6CEB - chains A and B of the 8 polymer chains in the assembly; structure by electron microscopy, 4.70 A resolution (low resolution: residue-level contacts below are approximate; hydrogen-bond / salt-bridge calls are withheld).

== Chain A (and B) ==
Protein: Insulin receptor
Organism: Homo sapiens
Notes: EC 2.7.10.1; fragment: Ectodomain residues 28-944; chain B of this document is another copy of the same molecule, construct and numbering; everything in this record applies to it too
UniProt: P06213 (INSR_HUMAN), isoform P06213-2; residues 1-917 here correspond to UniProt positions 28-944 (UniProt number = residue number + 27)
Chain sequence (917 residues; each row starts with the number of its first residue):
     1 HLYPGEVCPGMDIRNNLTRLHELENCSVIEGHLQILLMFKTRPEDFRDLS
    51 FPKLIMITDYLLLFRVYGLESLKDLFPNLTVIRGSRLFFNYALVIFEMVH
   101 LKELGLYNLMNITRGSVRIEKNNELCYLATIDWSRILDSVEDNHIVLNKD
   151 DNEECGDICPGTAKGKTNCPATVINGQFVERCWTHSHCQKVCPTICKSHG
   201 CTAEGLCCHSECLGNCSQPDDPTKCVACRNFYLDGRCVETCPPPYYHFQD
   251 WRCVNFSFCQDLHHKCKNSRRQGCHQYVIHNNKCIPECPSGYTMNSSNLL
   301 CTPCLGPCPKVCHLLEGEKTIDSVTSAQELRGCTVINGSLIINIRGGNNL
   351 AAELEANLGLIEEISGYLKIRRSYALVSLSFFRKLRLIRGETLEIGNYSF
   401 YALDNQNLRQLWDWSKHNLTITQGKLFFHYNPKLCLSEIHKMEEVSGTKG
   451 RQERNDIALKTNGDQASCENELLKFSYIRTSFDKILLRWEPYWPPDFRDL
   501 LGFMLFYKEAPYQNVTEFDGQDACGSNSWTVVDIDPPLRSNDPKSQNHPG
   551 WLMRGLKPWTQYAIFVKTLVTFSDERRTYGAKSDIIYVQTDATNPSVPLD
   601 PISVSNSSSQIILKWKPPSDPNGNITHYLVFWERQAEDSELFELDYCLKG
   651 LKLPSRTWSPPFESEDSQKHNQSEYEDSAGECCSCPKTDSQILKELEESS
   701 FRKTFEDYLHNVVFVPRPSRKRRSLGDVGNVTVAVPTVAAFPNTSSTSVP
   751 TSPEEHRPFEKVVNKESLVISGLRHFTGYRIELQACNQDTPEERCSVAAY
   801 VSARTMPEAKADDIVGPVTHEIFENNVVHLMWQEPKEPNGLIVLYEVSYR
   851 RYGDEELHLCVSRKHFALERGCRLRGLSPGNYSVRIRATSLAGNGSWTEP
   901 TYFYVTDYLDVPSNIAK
Unresolved in the structure: 163-167, 268-273, 307-309, 516-530, 657-753, 809-917 (chain B: 163-167, 268-273, 307-309, 516-530, 592-917)
Cystine bridges: C8-C26, C126-C155, C169-C188, C192-C201, C196-C207, C208-C216, C212-C225, C228-C237, C241-C253, C259-C284, C266-C274, C288-C301, C312-C333, C435-C468, C786-C795
Glycans and other covalent adducts: N-acetylglucosamine (NAG) linked to N16, N111, N397; glycan linked to N25, N255, N418; covalent link T560-T590
Sequence notes: conflict H144 (Tyr171 in P06213)
Residues lining bound ligands: N-acetylglucosamine (NAG; 2-acetamido-2-deoxy-beta-D-glucopyranose): N108, K190, N215
Curated features (UniProtKB/Swiss-Prot):
  - region: E706 to F714 (Insulin-binding)
  - site: F39 (Insulin-binding)
  - modified residue: S373 (Phosphoserine), Y374 (Phosphotyrosine), S380 (Phosphoserine)
  - glycosylation (N-linked (GlcNAc...) asparagine): N16, N25, N78, N111, N215, N255, N295, N337, N397, N418, N514, N606, N624, N671

== How chain A and chain B interact ==
Contacting residue pairs (9; chain A residue first):
  K121(A) - R498(B)
  I395(A) - R454(B)
  F427(A) - N455(B)
  Y430(A) - K460(B)
  R454(A) - I395(B)
  N455(A) - F427(B)
  K460(A) - Y430(B)
  T461(A) - Y430(B)
  R498(A) - K121(B)
Interface residues without a listed pair, chain A (11 interface residues in all): R371, D574
Interface residues without a listed pair, chain B (11 interface residues in all): R371, T461, D574

== Summary ==
The chain A/chain B interface involves 11 residues from each chain. Chain A binds N-acetylglucosamine.
Covalently linked N-acetylglucosamine: at N16(A), N111(A) and N397(A).
Chain A and chain B are both Insulin receptor (Homo sapiens); the structure, Insulin Receptor ectodomain in
complex with two insulin molecules - C1 symmetry, was determined by electron microscopy, deposited together
with 6CE7 and 6CE9.
